PDB entry 3G6W | X-ray diffraction, 2.90 A resolution | chains B and D of the 4 polymer chains in the assembly

# Chain B (and D)
Protein: Uracil phosphoribosyltransferase
From: Sulfolobus solfataricus
Notes: EC 2.4.2.9; chain D of this document is another copy of the same molecule, construct and numbering; everything in this record applies to it too
Reference sequence: Q980Q4 (UPP_SULSO); residues 1-216 here = UniProt positions 1-216
Chain sequence (216 residues; row label = number of the first residue in the row):
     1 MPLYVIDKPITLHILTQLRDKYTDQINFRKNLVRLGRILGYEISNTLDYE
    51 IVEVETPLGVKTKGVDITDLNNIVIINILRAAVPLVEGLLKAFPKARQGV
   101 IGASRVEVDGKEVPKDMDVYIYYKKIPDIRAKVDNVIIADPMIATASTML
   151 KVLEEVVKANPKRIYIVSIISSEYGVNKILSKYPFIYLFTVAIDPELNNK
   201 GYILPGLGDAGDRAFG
Not modelled in the structure: 1, 106-114 (chain D: 1)
Ligand contacts:
  - GTP (guanosine-5'-triphosphate), molecule 1: Ile-26, Asn-27, Lys-30, Arg-34
  - GTP, molecule 2: Lys-30, Arg-34, Arg-37
  - GTP, molecule 3: Arg-37, Tyr-41, Leu-90, Lys-91, Pro-94
  - 5-O-phosphono-alpha-D-ribofuranose (HSX): Ala-81, Arg-105, Asp-140, Pro-141, Met-142, Ile-143, Ala-144, Thr-145, Ala-146, Ser-147, Thr-148
  - pyrophosphate (POP): Leu-79, Arg-80, Ala-81, Ala-103, Tyr-122, Asp-209, Gly-211
UniProt features mapped onto this chain:
  - binding site (CTP): Arg-29, Lys-30, Arg-37, Glu-87 to Ala-96
  - binding site (GTP): Lys-30 to Arg-34
  - binding site (5-phospho-alpha-D-ribose 1-diphosphate): Arg-80, Arg-105, Asp-140 to Thr-148, Asp-209
  - binding site (uracil): Ile-203, Gly-208 to Ala-210

# Interface between chain B and chain D
Residue-residue contacts (30):
  Gln-25(B) / Ala-96(D)  hydrogen bond (side chain-backbone)
  Gln-25(B) / Arg-97(D)
  Ile-26(B) / Pro-94(D)
  Arg-29(B) / Leu-90(D)
  Arg-29(B) / Gln-98(D)
  Leu-79(B) / Leu-79(D)  hydrophobic
  Leu-79(B) / Tyr-123(D)  hydrophobic
  Arg-80(B) / Tyr-123(D)
  Arg-80(B) / Lys-125(D)
  Glu-87(B) / Glu-87(D)
  Leu-90(B) / Arg-29(D)
  Pro-94(B) / Ile-26(D)
  Pro-94(B) / Arg-29(D)  hydrogen bond (backbone-side chain)
  Lys-95(B) / Ile-26(D)
  Ala-96(B) / Gln-25(D)  hydrogen bond (backbone-side chain)
  Arg-97(B) / Gln-25(D)
  Arg-97(B) / Phe-215(D)
  Arg-97(B) / Gly-216(D)
  Gln-98(B) / Phe-215(D)  hydrogen bond (backbone-backbone)
  Val-100(B) / Phe-215(D)  hydrophobic
  Tyr-122(B) / Tyr-122(D)
  Tyr-122(B) / Tyr-123(D)
  Tyr-123(B) / Tyr-122(D)  hydrophobic
  Lys-125(B) / Arg-80(D)
  Pro-127(B) / Gly-216(D)
  Phe-215(B) / Arg-97(D)
  Phe-215(B) / Gln-98(D)  hydrogen bond (backbone-backbone)
  Phe-215(B) / Val-100(D)  hydrophobic
  Gly-216(B) / Arg-97(D)
  Gly-216(B) / Pro-127(D)
Other interface residues (no listed pair), chain B (20 interface residues in all): Asp-212
Other interface residues (no listed pair), chain D (21 interface residues in all): Lys-95, Ser-104, Tyr-120

# Overview
20 residues of chain B and 21 residues of chain D are in contact, with 5 hydrogen bonds. Polar contacts
include Gln-25(B)/Ala-96(D), Pro-94(B)/Arg-29(D) and Gln-98(B)/Phe-215(D). Ligands of chain B: 3 copies of
GTP, 5-O-phosphono-alpha-D-ribofuranose and pyrophosphate.
Both chains are Uracil phosphoribosyltransferase (Sulfolobus solfataricus). Entry 3G6W (Asymetric GTP bound
structure of UPRTase from Sulfolobus solfataricus containing PRPP-mg2+ in half of the active ...) was
determined by X-ray diffraction, deposited together with 1VST.
